Entry 6F8L (electron microscopy, 8.00 A resolution (low resolution: residue-level contacts below are approximate; hydrogen-bond / salt-bridge calls are withheld)); this record covers chains O and Q of the 18 polymer chains in the assembly.

# Chain O (and Q)
Name: Type IV pilus assembly protein PilF
Source organism: Thermus thermophilus (strain HB8 / ATCC 27634 / DSM 579)
Notes: chain Q of this document is another copy of the same molecule, construct and numbering; everything in this record applies to it too
UniProtKB: Q5SLC9 (Q5SLC9_THET8); residue numbers follow UniProt; this construct covers 1-889
Chain sequence (913 residues; row label = number of the first residue in the row):
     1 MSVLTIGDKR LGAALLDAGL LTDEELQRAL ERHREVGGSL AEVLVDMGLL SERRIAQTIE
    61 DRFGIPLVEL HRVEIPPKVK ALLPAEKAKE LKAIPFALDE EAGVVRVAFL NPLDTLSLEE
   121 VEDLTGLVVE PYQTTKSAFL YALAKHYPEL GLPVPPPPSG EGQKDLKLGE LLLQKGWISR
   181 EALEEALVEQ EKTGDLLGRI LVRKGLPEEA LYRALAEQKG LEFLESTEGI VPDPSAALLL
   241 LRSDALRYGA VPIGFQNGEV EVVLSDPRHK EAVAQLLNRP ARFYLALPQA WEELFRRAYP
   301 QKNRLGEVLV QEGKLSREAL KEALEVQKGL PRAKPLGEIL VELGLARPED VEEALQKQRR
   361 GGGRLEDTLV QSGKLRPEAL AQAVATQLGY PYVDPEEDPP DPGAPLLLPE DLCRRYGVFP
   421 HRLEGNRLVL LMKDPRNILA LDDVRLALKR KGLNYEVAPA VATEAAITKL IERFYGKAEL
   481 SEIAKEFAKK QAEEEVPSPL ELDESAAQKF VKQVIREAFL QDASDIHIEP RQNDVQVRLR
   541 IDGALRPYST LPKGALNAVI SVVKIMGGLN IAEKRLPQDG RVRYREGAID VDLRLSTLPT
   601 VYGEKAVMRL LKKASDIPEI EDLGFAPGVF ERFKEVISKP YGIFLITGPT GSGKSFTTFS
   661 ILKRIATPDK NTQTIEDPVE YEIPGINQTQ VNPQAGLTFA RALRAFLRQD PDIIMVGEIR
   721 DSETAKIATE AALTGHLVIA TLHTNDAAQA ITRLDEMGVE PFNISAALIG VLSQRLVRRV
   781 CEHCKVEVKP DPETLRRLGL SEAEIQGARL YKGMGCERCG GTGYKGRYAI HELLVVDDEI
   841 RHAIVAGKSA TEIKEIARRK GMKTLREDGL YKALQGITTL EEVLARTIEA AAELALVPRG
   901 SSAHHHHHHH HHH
Unresolved in the structure: 1-162, 300-913 (chain Q: 1-329, 476-913)
Sequence notes: expression tag (890-913)
Curated features (UniProtKB/Swiss-Prot):
  - binding site (ATP): Gly-651 to Phe-656
  - binding site (Zn(2+)): Cys-781, Cys-784, Cys-816, Cys-819

# Interface between chain O and chain Q
Contacting residue pairs (24; chain O residue first):
  Leu-171(O) / Arg-376(Q)
  Gln-174(O) / Arg-376(Q)
  Lys-175(O) / Leu-345(Q)
  Lys-175(O) / Glu-378(Q)
  Lys-175(O) / Ala-379(Q)
  Lys-175(O) / Gln-382(Q)
  Gly-176(O) / Gly-344(Q)
  Gly-176(O) / Leu-345(Q)
  Trp-177(O) / Leu-343(Q)
  Trp-177(O) / Leu-345(Q)
  Trp-177(O) / Gln-382(Q)
  Glu-209(O) / Thr-386(Q)
  Arg-213(O) / Gln-382(Q)
  Arg-213(O) / Thr-386(Q)
  Glu-217(O) / Gln-382(Q)
  Glu-217(O) / Tyr-392(Q)
  Gly-220(O) / Glu-397(Q)
  Leu-221(O) / Glu-397(Q)
  Glu-222(O) / Glu-397(Q)
  Glu-222(O) / Asp-398(Q)
  Phe-223(O) / Gln-382(Q)
  Phe-223(O) / Pro-391(Q)
  Phe-223(O) / Tyr-392(Q)
  Arg-282(O) / Glu-397(Q)
Other interface residues (no listed pair), chain O (15 interface residues in all): Leu-224, Glu-225
Other interface residues (no listed pair), chain Q (14 interface residues in all): Ala-385, Pro-399

# Overview
15 residues of chain O face 14 of chain Q across their interface. UniProt lists 6 ATP-binding residues and 4
Zn2+-binding residues on chain O.
Both chains are Type IV pilus assembly protein PilF (Thermus thermophilus (strain HB8 / ATCC 27634 / DSM
579)). Entry 6F8L (Thermus thermophilus PilF ATPase (AMPPNP-bound form)) was determined by electron microscopy
together with 5OIU and 6EJF from the same study.
